PDB entry 6TZ8 | X-ray diffraction, 3.30 A resolution | chains B and C of the 3 polymer chains in the assembly

[Chain B]
Name: Calcineurin subunit B
Organism: Cryptococcus neoformans var. grubii serotype A (strain H99 / ATCC 208821 / CBS 10515 / FGSC 9487)
UniProtKB: J9VL81 (J9VL81_CRYNH); residue numbers follow UniProt; this construct covers 1-175
Amino-acid sequence (175 residues; numbered 1 to 175; the number before each row is that of its first residue):
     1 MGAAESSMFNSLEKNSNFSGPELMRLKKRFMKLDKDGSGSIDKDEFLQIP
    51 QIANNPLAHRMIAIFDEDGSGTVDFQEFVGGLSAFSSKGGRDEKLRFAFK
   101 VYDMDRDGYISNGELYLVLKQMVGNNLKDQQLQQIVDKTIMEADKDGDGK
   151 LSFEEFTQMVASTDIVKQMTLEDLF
Not modelled in the structure: 1
Bound ions: Ca2+ site 1: Asp34, Asp36, Ser38, Ser40, Glu45; Ca2+ site 2: Asp66, Asp68, Ser70, Thr72, Glu77; Ca2+ site 3: Asp103, Asp105, Asp107, Tyr109, Glu114; Ca2+ site 4: Asp144, Asp146, Asp148, Lys150, Glu155
Residues lining bound ligands: FK5 (8-deethyl-8-[but-3-enyl]-ascomycin): Leu119, Met122, Val123, Asn126, Leu127

[Chain C]
Name: FK506-binding protein 1
Organism: Cryptococcus neoformans var. grubii serotype A (strain H99 / ATCC 208821 / CBS 10515 / FGSC 9487)
Notes: EC 5.2.1.8
UniProtKB: O94746 (FKBP_CRYNH); numbering as in UniProt (aligned over 2-108)
Amino-acid sequence (122 residues; each row starts with the number of its first residue; numbers below 1 keep their minus sign (Met-9 is residue -9)):
    -9 MWSHPQFEKGSGVTVENIKEGNGVDKPVKGDNVTIHYVGTLLDGSKFDSS
    41 RDRGTPFVCRIGQGQVIRGWDEGVPQLSLGEKANLICTPDYAYGARGFPP
    91 VIPPNSTLKFEVELLKVNSKRA
Not modelled in the structure: -9 to 1
Differences from the reference sequence: expression tag (-9 to 1, 109-112); engineered mutation Lys9 (Ser in O94746), Val14 (Lys in O94746); conflict Glu10 (Ala in O94746), Asn12 (Asp in O94746), Asp15 (Thr in O94746), Lys16 (Phe in O94746), Val18 (Gln in O94746), Lys19 (Pro in O94746), Leu69 (Val in O94746), Glu71 (Gln in O94746)
Residues lining bound ligands: FK5 (8-deethyl-8-[but-3-enyl]-ascomycin): Tyr27, Phe37, Asp38, Arg43, Phe47, Gln55, Val56, Ile57, Trp60, Ala82, Tyr83, Phe88, Ile92, Phe100

[How chain B and chain C interact]
Contacting residue pairs - 7 pairs, chain B then chain C:
  Asn125(B) - Thr45(C)  hydrogen bond (backbone-side chain)
  Asn126(B) - Arg43(C)  hydrogen bond (backbone-side chain)
  Asn126(B) - Phe47(C)
  Asn126(B) - Val48(C)  hydrogen bond (side chain-backbone)
  Leu127(B) - Arg43(C)
  Gln131(B) - Arg43(C)  hydrogen bond (side chain-backbone)
  Lys167(B) - Arg86(C)
Other interface residues (no listed pair), chain C (6 interface residues in all): Pro46

[Overview]
5 residues of chain B and 6 residues of chain C are in contact; the contacts include 4 hydrogen bonds. Polar
contacts include Asn125(B)-Thr45(C), Asn126(B)-Arg43(C) and Asn126(B)-Val48(C). Compound FK5 is bound between
chain B and chain C.
Chain B is Calcineurin subunit B and chain C is FK506-binding protein 1, both from Cryptococcus neoformans
var. grubii serotype A (strain H99 / ATCC 208821 / CBS 10515 / FGSC 9487); the structure, Crystal structure of
Cryptococcus neoformans Calceineurin A, Calcineurin B, and FKBP12 with FK-506, was determined by X-ray
diffraction (same publication as 6TZ6, 6TZ7 and 5B8I).
